Entry 6F45 (X-ray diffraction, 1.70 A resolution); this record covers chains D and C of the 4 polymer chains in the assembly.

[Chain D]
Protein: Receptor recognition protein
Source organism: Salmonella phage vB_SenMS16
UniProt: M1EBB2 (M1EBB2_9CAUD); residues 1-249 here = UniProt positions 1-249
Amino-acid sequence (249 residues; row label = number of the first residue in the row):
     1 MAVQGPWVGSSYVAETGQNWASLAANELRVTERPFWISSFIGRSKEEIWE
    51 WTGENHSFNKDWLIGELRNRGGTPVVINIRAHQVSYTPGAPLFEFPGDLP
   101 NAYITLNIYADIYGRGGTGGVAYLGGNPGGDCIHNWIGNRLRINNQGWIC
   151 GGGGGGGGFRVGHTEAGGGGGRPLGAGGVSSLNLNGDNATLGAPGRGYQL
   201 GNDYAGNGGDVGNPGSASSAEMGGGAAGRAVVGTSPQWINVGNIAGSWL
Not modelled in the structure: 1
Swiss-Prot annotation at these positions:
  - motif: Gly-114 to Val-121 (GRM 1), Leu-124 to Asp-131 (GRM 2), Gly-151 to Val-161 (GRM 3), Thr-164 to Arg-172 (GRM 4), Gly-175 to Ser-181 (GRM 5), Leu-184 to Thr-190 (GRM 6), Gly-192 to Gln-199 (GRM 7), Tyr-204 to Asp-210 (GRM 8), Asn-213 to Ser-218 (GRM 9), Met-222 to Arg-229 (GRM 10)
  - site (Interaction with the fiber protein p37): Trp-7, Trp-20, Trp-36

[Chain C]
Protein: Long tail fiber distal subunit
Source organism: Salmonella phage vB_SenMS16
UniProt: M1EAS5 (M1EAS5_9CAUD); residue numbers follow UniProt; this construct covers 567-749
Amino-acid sequence (204 residues; each row starts with the number of its first residue):
   546 MGSSHHHHHHSQDPENLYFQGALGSASIAIGDNDTGLRWGGDGIVQIVAN
   596 NAIVGGWNSTDIFTEAGKHITSNGNLNQWGGGAIYCRDLNVSSDRRIKKD
   646 IKAFENPVDILSTIGGYTYLIEKGFNEDGSQAYEESAGLIAQEVEAVLPR
   696 LVKISNDGTKDVKRLNYNGITALNTAAINVHTKEINELKKQLKELKDIVK
   746 FLTK
Not modelled in the structure: 546-568, 638-749
Differences from the reference sequence: initiating methionine (546); expression tag (547-566)
Swiss-Prot annotation at these positions:
  - region: Asp-633 to Val-636 (Interaction with the receptor-recognizing protein gp38)
  - site: Ser-638, Asp-639 (Cleavage)

[Interface between chain D and chain C]
Contacting residue pairs (15):
  Trp-7(D) with Ala-628(C), hydrophobic; Tyr-630(C)
  Ala-21(D) with Val-636(C), hydrophobic
  Pro-34(D) with Asn-635(C); Val-636(C); Ser-637(C)
  Phe-35(D) with Leu-634(C); Asn-635(C); Val-636(C), hydrogen bond (backbone-backbone)
  Trp-36(D) with Asp-633(C); Leu-634(C); Asn-635(C)
  Ile-37(D) with Asp-633(C); Leu-634(C), hydrogen bond (backbone-backbone)
  Ser-38(D) with Asp-633(C), hydrogen bond
Interface residues without a listed pair, chain D (8 interface residues in all): Arg-33
Interface residues without a listed pair, chain C (8 interface residues in all): Arg-632

[Overview]
The chain D/chain C interface involves 8 residues from each chain; the contacts include 3 hydrogen bonds.
Polar pairs include Ser-38(D)/Asp-633(C), Phe-35(D)/Val-636(C) and Ile-37(D)/Leu-634(C).
Here chain D is Receptor recognition protein and chain C is Long tail fiber distal subunit, both from
Salmonella phage vB_SenMS16. Entry 6F45 (Crystal structure of the gp37-gp38 adhesin tip complex of the
bacteriophage S16 long tail fiber) was determined by X-ray diffraction.
